PDB entry 3PPV | X-ray diffraction, 1.90 A resolution | chain A

[Chain A]
Molecule: von Willebrand factor
Organism: Homo sapiens
Notes: fragment: VWFA 2 domain
Reference sequence: P04275 (VWF_HUMAN); residue numbers follow UniProt; this construct covers 1488-1674
Amino-acid sequence (196 residues; each row starts with the number of its first residue):
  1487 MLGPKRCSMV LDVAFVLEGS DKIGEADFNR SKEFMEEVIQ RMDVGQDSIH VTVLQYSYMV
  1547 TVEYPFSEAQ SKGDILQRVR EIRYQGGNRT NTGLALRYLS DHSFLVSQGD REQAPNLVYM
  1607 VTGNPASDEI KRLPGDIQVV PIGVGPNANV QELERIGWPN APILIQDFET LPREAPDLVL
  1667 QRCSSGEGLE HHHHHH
Not modelled in the structure: 1487-1492, 1677-1682
Cystine bridges: C1493-C1669
Sequence notes: expression tag (1487, 1675-1682); engineered mutation C1493 (Asn in P04275), S1670 (Cys in P04275)
Ion coordination: Ca2+: D1498, D1596, R1597, A1600, N1602
Curated features (UniProtKB/Swiss-Prot):
  - glycosylation (N-linked (GlcNAc...) asparagine): N1515 (complex), N1574
  - natural variant: F1514 (F1514C: In VWD2), L1540 (L1540P: In VWD2), Y1570 (Y1570C: In a breast cancer sample), Y1584 (Y1584C: Exhibits increased in susceptibility to proteolysis by ADAMTS13), R1597 (R1597G: In VWD2; R1597Q: In VWD2; R1597W: In VWD2), V1607 (V1607D: In VWD2), G1609 (G1609R: In VWD2), S1613 (S1613P: In VWD2), I1628 (I1628T: In VWD2), E1638 (E1638K: In VWD2), P1648 (P1648S: In VWD2), V1665 (V1665E: In VWD2)
Reported in the primary citation:
  - Ca2+ coordination: D1498, D1596, R1597, A1600, N1602
  - contacts within the chain: D1498-R1597 (salt bridge)
  - conformationally variable residues (loop rearrangement, side-chain flip): L1591 to N1602

[Overview]
The Ca2+ site is built by D1498, D1596, R1597, A1600 and N1602. The paper reports Ca2+ coordination by D1498,
D1596 and R1597 among others; conformational variability at L1591.
Chain A is von Willebrand factor (Homo sapiens); the structure, Crystal structure of an engineered VWF A2
domain (N1493C and C1670S), was determined by X-ray diffraction (same publication as 3PPW, 3PPX and 3PPY).
